PDB entry 6XRO | X-ray diffraction, 2.30 A resolution | chains A and B

== Chain A ==
Name: Rhomboid protease GlpG
Organism: Escherichia coli
Notes: EC 3.4.21.105
UniProt: A0A0J2E248 (A0A0J2E248_ECOLX); residue numbers follow UniProt; this construct covers 87-276
Chain sequence (211 residues; numbered 66 to 276; the number before each row is that of its first residue):
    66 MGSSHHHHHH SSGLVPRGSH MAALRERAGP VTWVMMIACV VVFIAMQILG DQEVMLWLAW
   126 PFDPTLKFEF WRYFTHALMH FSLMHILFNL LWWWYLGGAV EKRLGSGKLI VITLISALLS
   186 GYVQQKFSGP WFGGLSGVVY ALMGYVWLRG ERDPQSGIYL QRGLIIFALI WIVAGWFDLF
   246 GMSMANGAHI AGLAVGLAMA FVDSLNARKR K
Unresolved in the structure: 66-90, 273-276
Differences from the reference sequence: initiating methionine (66); expression tag (67-86)
Ion coordination: Na+: N154 (shared with B2A_501(B) of chain B)
From the paper describing this entry:
  - binding site for peptide boronate inhibitor (chain B): S201, H254

== Chain B ==
Name: peptide boronate inhibitor
Chain sequence (10 residues; each row starts with the number of its first residue):
   492 KRFRSMQYSX
Unresolved in the structure: 492-497
Modified residues: B2A (alanine boronic acid) at position 501
Ion coordination: Na+: B2A_501 (shared with N154(A) of chain A)

== Interface between chain A and chain B ==
Contacting residue pairs (30):
  M120(A) with Q498(B)
  F146(A) with Q498(B); Y499(B); S500(B)
  H150(A) with S500(B)
  Q189(A) with Y499(B)
  S193(A) with Y499(B)
  W196(A) with Q498(B); Y499(B), hydrogen bond (backbone-backbone)
  F197(A) with Y499(B)
  G198(A) with Y499(B), hydrogen bond (backbone-backbone); S500(B); B2A_501(B), hydrogen bond (backbone-backbone)
  G199(A) with B2A_501(B)
  L200(A) with B2A_501(B)
  S201(A) with B2A_501(B), covalent bond
  G202(A) with B2A_501(B)
  M247(A) with Q498(B); Y499(B); S500(B), hydrogen bond
  S248(A) with Q498(B), hydrogen bond (side chain-backbone); Y499(B); S500(B), hydrogen bond (backbone-backbone)
  M249(A) with Y499(B); S500(B)
  A250(A) with S500(B), hydrogen bond (backbone-backbone); B2A_501(B)
  A253(A) with B2A_501(B)
  H254(A) with S500(B); B2A_501(B)
Also at the interface, not in a pair above, chain A (19 interface residues in all): N154
From the paper, about this interface:
  - interface residues, chain A: S201(A), H254(A)

== Overview ==
19 residues of chain A and 4 residues of chain B are in contact, with 1 covalent bond and 7 hydrogen bonds.
Among the polar pairs are M247(A)-S500(B), S248(A)-Q498(B) and W196(A)-Y499(B). The paper reports a binding
site for peptide boronate inhibitor (chain B) at S201(A) and H254(A); interface residues S201(A) and H254(A).
Chain A is Rhomboid protease GlpG (Escherichia coli) and chain B is peptide boronate inhibitor; the structure,
Crystal structure of GlpG in complex with peptide boronate inhibitor, Ac-KRFRSMQYSA-B(OH)2, was determined by
X-ray diffraction (same publication as 6VJ8, 6VJ9 and 6XRP).
